Entry 7XAU (electron microscopy, 2.97 A resolution); this record covers chains A and B of the 6 polymer chains in the assembly.

[Chain A]
Name: Somatostatin receptor type 2, LargeBit
From: Homo sapiens
Reference sequence: P30874 (SSR2_HUMAN); residues 1-359 carry their UniProt numbers (359 of 517 residues fall inside the UniProt entry; the rest is not from it)
Chain sequence (563 residues; numbered -45 to 517; the number before each row is that of its first residue; numbers below 1 keep their minus sign (Met-45 is residue -45)):
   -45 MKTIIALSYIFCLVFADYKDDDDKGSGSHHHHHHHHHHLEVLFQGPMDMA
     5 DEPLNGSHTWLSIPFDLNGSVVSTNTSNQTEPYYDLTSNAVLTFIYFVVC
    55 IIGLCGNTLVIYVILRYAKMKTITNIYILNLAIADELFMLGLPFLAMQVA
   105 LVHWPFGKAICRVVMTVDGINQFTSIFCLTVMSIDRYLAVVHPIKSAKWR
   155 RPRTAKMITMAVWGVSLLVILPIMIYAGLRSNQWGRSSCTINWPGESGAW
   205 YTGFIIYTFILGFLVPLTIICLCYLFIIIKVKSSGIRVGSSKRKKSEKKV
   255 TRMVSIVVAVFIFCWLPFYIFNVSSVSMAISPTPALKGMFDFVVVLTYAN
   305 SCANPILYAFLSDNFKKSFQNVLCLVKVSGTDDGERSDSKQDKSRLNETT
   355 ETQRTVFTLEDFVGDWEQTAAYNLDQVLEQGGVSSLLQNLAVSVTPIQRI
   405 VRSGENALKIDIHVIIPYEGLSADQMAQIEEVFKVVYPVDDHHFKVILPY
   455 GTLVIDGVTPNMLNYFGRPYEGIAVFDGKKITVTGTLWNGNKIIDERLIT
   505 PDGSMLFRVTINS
Disordered / not traced: -45 to 40, 199-203, 327-517
Construct notes: initiating methionine (-45); expression tag (-44 to 0)
What the authors report for this chain:
  - mutagenesis - D122A, N276Q, F294S, Y302A: abolished signaling with Octreotide
  - mutagenesis - Q102A, Q102S, Q126A, F208A: decreased signaling with Octreotide
  - specificity-determining residues: Gln102, Asn276, Phe294
  - mutagenesis - Q102A, Q102S, Q126A, F208A: decreased signaling in response to octreotide
  - mutagenesis - N276Q, F294S: abolished signaling in response to octreotide
  - mutagenesis - Q126A: decreased signaling in response to SST14
  - mutagenesis - Q126A, F208A, N276Q, F294S: abolished signaling in response to lanreotide
  - mutagenesis - F208A: unchanged signaling in response to SST14
  - mutagenesis - Q102S: decreased signaling in response to lanreotide

[Chain B]
Name: Guanine nucleotide-binding protein G(i) subunit alpha-1
From: Homo sapiens
Reference sequence: P63096 (GNAI1_HUMAN); residue numbers follow UniProt; this construct covers 1-354
Chain sequence (354 residues; each row starts with the number of its first residue):
     1 MGCTLSAEDKAAVERSKMIDRNLREDGEKAAREVKLLLLGAGESGKNTIV
    51 KQMKIIHEAGYSEEECKQYKAVVYSNTIQSIIAIIRAMGRLKIDFGDSAR
   101 ADDARQLFVLAGAAEEGFMTAELAGVIKRLWKDSGVQACFNRSREYQLND
   151 SAAYYLNDLDRIAQPNYIPTQQDVLRTRVKTTGIVETHFTFKDLHFKMFD
   201 VGAQRSERKKWIHCFEGVTAIIFCVALSDYDLVLAEDEEMNRMHESMKLF
   251 DSICNNKWFTDTSIILFLNKKDLFEEKIKKSPLTICYPEYAGSNTYEEAA
   301 AYIQCQFEDLNKRKDTKEIYTHFTCSTDTKNVQFVFDAVTDVIIKNNLKD
   351 CGLF
Disordered / not traced: 1-5, 55-181
Construct notes: conflict Asn47 (Ser in P63096), Ala203 (Gly in P63096), Ser326 (Ala in P63096)
Curated features (UniProtKB/Swiss-Prot):
  - region: Lys35 to Lys46, Thr48 (G1 motif), Asp173 to Thr181 (G2 motif), Phe196 to Gly202, Gln204, Arg205 (G3 motif), Ile265 to Asp272 (G4 motif), Thr324, Cys325, Thr327 to Thr329 (G5 motif)
  - binding site (GTP): Glu43 to Lys46, Thr48, Ser151, Leu175 to Thr181, Asp200 to Gly202, Gln204, Asn269 to Asp272
  - binding site (Mg(2+)): Thr181
  - modified residue: Arg178 (ADP-ribosylarginine), Gln204 (Deamidated glutamine), Cys351 (ADP-ribosylcysteine)
  - lipidation: Gly2 (N-myristoyl glycine), Cys3 (S-palmitoyl cysteine)
  - natural variant: Gly40 (G40C: In NEDHISB; G40R: In NEDHISB), Gly45 (G45D: In NEDHISB), Thr48 (T48I: In NEDHISB; T48K: In NEDHISB), Gln52 (Q52P: In NEDHISB), Ser75 (deletion: In NEDHISB; uncertain significance), Gln172 (deletion: In NEDHISB), Asp173 (D173V: In NEDHISB), Glu186 to Phe189 (deletion: In NEDHISB; uncertain significance), Cys224 (C224Y: In NEDHISB), Lys270 (K270N: In NEDHISB; K270R: In NEDHISB), Asp272 (D272G: In NEDHISB), Val332 (V332E: In NEDHISB; uncertain significance)
  - mutagenesis: Gly42 (G42R: Abolishes switch to an activated conformation and dissociation from beta and gamma subunits upon GTP binding. Abolishes interaction with RGS family members), Glu116 (E116L: Enhances interaction (inactive GDP-bound) with RGS14), Gln147 (Q147L: Enhances interaction (inactive GDP-bound) with RGS14), Glu245 (E245L: Enhances interaction (inactive GDP-bound) with RGS14)

[Interface between chain A and chain B]
Pairs across the interface - 24 pairs, chain A then chain B:
  Arg140(A) - Cys351(B)  hydrogen bond (side chain-backbone)
  Arg140(A) - Leu353(B)
  Ala143(A) - Asn347(B)  hydrogen bond (backbone-side chain)
  Ala143(A) - Cys351(B)  hydrophobic
  Val144(A) - Ile344(B)
  Val144(A) - Asn347(B)
  Val144(A) - Leu348(B)  hydrophobic
  Pro147(A) - Ile343(B)  hydrophobic
  Pro147(A) - Ile344(B)  hydrophobic
  Ala151(A) - Arg32(B)  hydrogen bond (backbone-side chain)
  Arg154(A) - Cys351(B)
  Ile231(A) - Leu353(B)  hydrophobic
  Val235(A) - Leu348(B)  hydrophobic
  Ser238(A) - Asp341(B)  hydrogen bond
  Gly239(A) - Asp341(B)  hydrogen bond (backbone-side chain)
  Val242(A) - Asp337(B)
  Gly243(A) - Asp341(B)
  Ser250(A) - Phe354(B)
  Val254(A) - Leu353(B)
  Val258(A) - Leu353(B)  hydrophobic
  Leu315(A) - Gly352(B)
  Ser316(A) - Gly352(B)
  Asp317(A) - Lys349(B)  hydrogen bond (backbone-backbone)
  Asp317(A) - Asp350(B)
Also at the interface, not in a pair above, chain A (24 interface residues in all): Thr78, Ile148, Lys152, Arg155, Lys234, Ser244
Also at the interface, not in a pair above, chain B (18 interface residues in all): Glu28, Asp193, Leu194, Tyr320, Thr340

[Summary]
Chain A and chain B form an interface of 24 and 18 residues respectively, with 6 hydrogen bonds. Among the
polar pairs are Arg140(A)-Cys351(B), Ala143(A)-Asn347(B) and Ala151(A)-Arg32(B). From the paper: D122A, N276Q
and F294S of chain A, among others, abolish signaling with Octreotide; specificity determinants Gln102(A),
Asn276(A) and Phe294(A); 8 substitutions were tested in all.
Chain A is Somatostatin receptor type 2, LargeBit and chain B is Guanine nucleotide-binding protein G(i)
subunit alpha-1, both from Homo sapiens; the structure, Structure of somatostatin receptor 2 bound with
octreotide, was determined by electron microscopy (same publication as 7XAT and 7XAV).
